PDB entry 1I96 | X-ray diffraction, 4.20 A resolution (low resolution: residue-level contacts below are approximate; hydrogen-bond / salt-bridge calls are withheld) | chains A and J of the 22 polymer chains in the assembly

Chain A:
Molecule: 16S RRNA
Organism: Thermus thermophilus
Sequence (1514 nucleotides; row label = number of the first residue in the row):
     2 UGUUGGAGAG UUUGAUCCUG GCUCAGGGUG AACGCUGGCG GCGUGCCUAA GACAUGCAAG
    62 UCGUGCGGGC CGCGGGGUUU UACUCCGUGG UCAGCGGCGG ACGGGUGAGU AACGCGUGGG
   122 UGACCUACCC GGAAGAGGGG GACAACCCGG GGAAACUCGG GCUAAUCCCC CAUGUGGACC
   182 CGCCCCUUGG GGUGUGUCCA AAGGGCUUUG CCCGCUUCCG GAUGGGCCCG CGUCCCAUCA
   242 GCUAGUUGGU GGGGUAAUGG CCCACCAAGG CGACGACGGG UAGCCGGUCU GAGAGGAUGG
   302 CCGGCCACAG GGGCACUGAG ACACGGGCCC CACUCCUACG GGAGGCAGCA GUUAGGAAUC
   362 UUCCGCAAUG GGCGCAAGCC UGACGGAGCG ACGCCGCUUG GAGGAAGAAG CCCUUCGGGG
   422 UGUAAACUCC UGAACCCGGG ACGAAACCCC CGACGAGGGG ACUGACGGUA CCGGGGUAAU
   482 AGCGCCGGCC AACUCCGUGC CAGCAGCCGC GGUAAUACGG AGGGCGCGAG CGUUACCCGG
   542 AUUCACUGGG CGUAAAGGGC GUGUAGGCGG CCUGGGGCGU CCCAUGUGAA AGACCACGGC
   602 UCAACCGUGG GGGAGCGUGG GAUACGCUCA GGCUAGACGG UGGGAGAGGG UGGUGGAAUU
   662 CCCGGAGUAG CGGUGAAAUG CGCAGAUACC GGGAGGAACG CCGAUGGCGA AGGCAGCCAC
   722 CUGGUCCACC CGUGACGCUG AGGCGCGAAA GCGUGGGGAG CAAACCGGAU UAGAUACCCG
   782 GGUAGUCCAC GCCCUAAACG AUGCGCGCUA GGUCUCUGGG UCUCCUGGGG GCCGAAGCUA
   842 ACGCGUUAAG CGCGCCGCCU GGGGAGUACG GCCGCAAGGC UGAAACUCAA AGGAAUUGAC
   902 GGGGGCCCGC ACAAGCGGUG GAGCAUGUGG UUUAAUUCGA AGCAACGCGA AGAACCUUAC
   962 CAGGCCUUGA CAUGCUAGGG AACCCGGGUG AAAGCCUGGG GUGCCCCGCG AGGGGAGCCC
  1022 UAGCACAGGU GCUGCAUGGC CGUCGUCAGC UCGUGCCGUG AGGUGUUGGG UUAAGUCCCG
  1082 CAACGAGCGC AACCCCCGCC GUUAGUUGCC AGCGGUUCGG CCGGGCACUC UAACGGGACU
  1142 GCCCGCGAAA GCGGGAGGAA GGAGGGGACG ACGUCUGGUC AGCAUGGCCC UUACGGCCUG
  1202 GGCGACACAC GUGCUACAAU GCCCACUACA AAGCGAUGCC ACCCGGCAAC GGGGAGCUAA
  1262 UCGCAAAAAG GUGGGCCCAG UUCGGAUUGG GGUCUGCAAC CCGACCCCAU GAAGCCGGAA
  1322 UCGCUAGUAA UCGCGGAUCA GCCAUGCCGC GGUGAAUACG UUCCCGGGCC UUGUACACAC
  1382 CGCCCGUCAC GCCAUGGGAG CGGGCUCUAC CCGAAGUCGC CGGGAGCCUA CGGGCAGGCG
  1442 CCGAGGGUAG GGCCCGUGAC UGGGGCGAAG UCGUAACAAG GUAGCUGUAC CGGAAGGUGC
  1502 GGCUGGAUCA CCUC
Ion coordination: Mg2+ site 1 near G21 (its only coordinating residue here); Mg2+ site 2: C67, A166; Mg2+ site 3 near G78 (its only coordinating residue here); Mg2+ site 4 near G104 (its only coordinating residue here); Mg2+ site 5 near C184 (its only coordinating residue here); Mg2+ site 6 near G190 (its only coordinating residue here); Mg2+ site 7 near C526 (its only coordinating residue here); Mg2+ site 8 near G541 (its only coordinating residue here); Mg2+ site 9 near U543 (its only coordinating residue here); Mg2+ site 10 near A555 (its only coordinating residue here); Mg2+ site 11 near G571 (its only coordinating residue here); Mg2+ site 12 near G580 (its only coordinating residue here); 7 more Mg2+ sites not listed
Ligand contacts: octadecatungstenyl diphosphate (WO2): A16, C511, U1177, C1379

Chain J:
Molecule: 30S ribosomal protein S10
Organism: Thermus thermophilus
UniProtKB: P80375 (RS10_THETH); residues 2-105 here correspond to UniProt positions 1-104 (UniProt number = residue number - 1)
Amino-acid sequence (104 residues; each row starts with the number of its first residue):
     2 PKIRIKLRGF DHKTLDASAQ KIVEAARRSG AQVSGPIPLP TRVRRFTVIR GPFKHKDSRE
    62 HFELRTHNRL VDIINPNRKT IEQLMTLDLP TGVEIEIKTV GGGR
Not modelled in the structure: 2, 101-105
Ligand contacts: octadecatungstenyl diphosphate (WO2): Lys14, Ala18, Leu90, Pro91

Chain A / chain J interface:
Pairs across the interface (14):
  C949(A) - Lys55(J)
  G950(A) - Phe54(J)
  G950(A) - Lys55(J)
  C1041(A) - Gly52(J)
  C1042(A) - Gly52(J)
  A1105(A) - Gly36(J)
  A1105(A) - Pro37(J)
  A1105(A) - Ile38(J)
  G1106(A) - Ser35(J)
  G1106(A) - Gly36(J)
  U1107(A) - Arg5(J)
  U1132(A) - Leu40(J)
  U1132(A) - Pro41(J)
  A1133(A) - Pro41(J)
Interface residues without a listed pair, chain A (11 interface residues in all): G1234, C1235
Interface residues without a listed pair, chain J (14 interface residues in all): Thr42, Val44, Arg45, Arg51

Overview:
Chain A and chain J form an interface of 11 and 14 residues respectively. Bound to chain A: octadecatungstenyl
diphosphate. Chain J binds octadecatungstenyl diphosphate. C67(A) and A166(A) form the Mg2+ site 2.
Here chain A is 16S RRNA and chain J is 30S ribosomal protein S10, both from Thermus thermophilus. Entry 1I96
(Crystal structure of the 30S ribosomal subunit from thermus thermophilus in complex with the translation
initiation ...) was determined by X-ray diffraction together with 1I94, 1I95 and 1I97 from the same study.
